PDB entry 8ID8 | electron microscopy, 3.00 A resolution | chains A and S of the 5 polymer chains in the assembly

# Chain A
Name: Guanine nucleotide-binding protein G(i) subunit alpha-1
From: Homo sapiens
UniProt: P63096 (GNAI1_HUMAN); numbering as in UniProt (aligned over 1-354)
Chain sequence (354 residues; row label = number of the first residue in the row):
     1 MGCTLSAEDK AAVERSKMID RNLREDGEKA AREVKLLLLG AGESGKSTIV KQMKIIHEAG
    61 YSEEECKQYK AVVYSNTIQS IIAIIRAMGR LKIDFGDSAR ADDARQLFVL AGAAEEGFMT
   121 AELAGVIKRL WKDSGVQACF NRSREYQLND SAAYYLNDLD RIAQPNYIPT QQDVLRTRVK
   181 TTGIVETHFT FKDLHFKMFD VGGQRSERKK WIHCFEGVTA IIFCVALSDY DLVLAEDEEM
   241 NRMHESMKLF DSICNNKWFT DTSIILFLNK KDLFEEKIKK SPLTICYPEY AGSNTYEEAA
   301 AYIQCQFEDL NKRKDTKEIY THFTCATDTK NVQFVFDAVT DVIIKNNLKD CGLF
Unresolved in the structure: 1, 54-181
Curated features (UniProtKB/Swiss-Prot):
  - region: Lys35 to Thr48 (G1 motif), Asp173 to Thr181 (G2 motif), Phe196 to Arg205 (G3 motif), Ile265 to Asp272 (G4 motif), Thr324 to Thr329 (G5 motif)
  - binding site (GTP): Glu43 to Thr48, Ser151, Leu175 to Thr181, Asp200 to Gln204, Asn269 to Asp272, Ala326
  - binding site (Mg(2+)): Ser47, Thr181
  - modified residue: Arg178 (ADP-ribosylarginine), Gln204 (Deamidated glutamine), Cys351 (ADP-ribosylcysteine)
  - lipidation: Gly2 (N-myristoyl glycine), Cys3 (S-palmitoyl cysteine)
  - natural variant: Gly40 (G40C: In NEDHISB; G40R: In NEDHISB), Gly45 (G45D: In NEDHISB), Thr48 (T48I: In NEDHISB; T48K: In NEDHISB), Gln52 (Q52P: In NEDHISB), Ser75 (deletion: In NEDHISB; uncertain significance), Gln172 (deletion: In NEDHISB), Asp173 (D173V: In NEDHISB), Glu186 to Phe189 (deletion: In NEDHISB; uncertain significance), Cys224 (C224Y: In NEDHISB), Lys270 (K270N: In NEDHISB; K270R: In NEDHISB), Asp272 (D272G: In NEDHISB), Ala326 (A326P: In NEDHISB), 1 further natural variant entry in UniProt
  - mutagenesis: Gly42 (G42R: Abolishes switch to an activated conformation and dissociation from beta and gamma subunits upon GTP binding. Abolishes interaction with RGS family members), Glu116 (E116L: Enhances interaction (inactive GDP-bound) with RGS14), Gln147 (Q147L: Enhances interaction (inactive GDP-bound) with RGS14), Glu245 (E245L: Enhances interaction (inactive GDP-bound) with RGS14)

# Chain S
Name: scFv16
From: Homo sapiens
Notes: antibody fragment or engineered binder
Chain sequence (285 residues; row label = number of the first residue in the row; numbers below 1 keep their minus sign (Met-36 is residue -36)):
   -36 MLLVNQSHQG FNKEHTSKMV SAIVLYVLLA AAAHSAFAVQ LVESGGGLVQ PGGSRKLSCS
    24 ASGFAFSSFG MHWVRQAPEK GLEWVAYISS GSGTIYYADT VKGRFTISRD DPKNTLFLQM
    84 TSLRSEDTAM YYCVRSIYYY GSSPFDFWGQ GTTLTVSAGG GGSGGGGSGG GGSADIVMTQ
   144 ATSSVPVTPG ESVSISCRSS KSLLHSNGNT YLYWFLQRPG QSPQLLIYRM SNLASGVPDR
   204 FSGSGSGTAF TLTISRLEAE DVGVYYCMQH LEYPLTFGAG TKLEL
Unresolved in the structure: -36 to 1, 121-137, 247-248
Disulfides: Cys160-Cys230

# Interface between chain A and chain S
Pairs across the interface (22; chain A residue first):
  Thr4(A) - His168(S)
  Ser6(A) - His168(S)
  Ser6(A) - Tyr174(S)
  Ser6(A) - Leu234(S)
  Ala7(A) - Leu234(S)
  Ala7(A) - Tyr236(S)  hydrophobic
  Glu8(A) - Pro107(S)
  Glu8(A) - Tyr174(S)
  Glu8(A) - Tyr176(S)  hydrogen bond
  Glu8(A) - Arg192(S)  salt bridge
  Glu8(A) - His233(S)  salt bridge
  Asp9(A) - Asn170(S)  hydrogen bond
  Asp9(A) - Tyr174(S)
  Ala11(A) - Tyr101(S)  hydrophobic
  Ala12(A) - Tyr101(S)
  Glu14(A) - Ser52(S)  hydrogen bond
  Glu14(A) - Gly56(S)
  Glu14(A) - Thr57(S)  hydrogen bond
  Arg15(A) - Tyr101(S)
  Arg15(A) - Tyr102(S)
  Met18(A) - Ser53(S)
  Met18(A) - Gly54(S)
Also at the interface, not in a pair above, chain A (11 interface residues in all): Leu5
Also at the interface, not in a pair above, chain S (19 interface residues in all): Tyr50, Ile100, Ser169

# Overview
The interface between chain A and chain S involves 11 residues on one side and 19 on the other; the contacts
include 4 hydrogen bonds and 2 salt bridges. Polar pairs include Glu8(A)-Arg192(S), Glu8(A)-His233(S) and
Glu8(A)-Tyr176(S).
Chain A is Guanine nucleotide-binding protein G(i) subunit alpha-1 and chain S is scFv16, both from Homo
sapiens; the structure, Cryo-EM structure of the TUG891 bound GPR120-Gi complex, was determined by electron
microscopy (same publication as 8ID3, 8ID4, 8ID6, 8ID9 and 8G59).
